Entry 3D2S (X-ray diffraction, 1.70 A resolution); this record covers chains E and A.

# Chain E
Molecule: 6-nt RNA strand
Sequence (6 nucleotides; numbered 1 to 6; the number before each row is that of its first residue):
     1 CGCUGU

# Chain A
Molecule: Muscleblind-like protein 1
Organism: Homo sapiens
Notes: fragment: tandem zinc finger 3 and 4 domains
UniProt: Q9NR56 (MBNL1_HUMAN); residues 178-246 here = UniProt positions 178-246
Chain sequence (70 residues; numbered 177 to 246; the number before each row is that of its first residue):
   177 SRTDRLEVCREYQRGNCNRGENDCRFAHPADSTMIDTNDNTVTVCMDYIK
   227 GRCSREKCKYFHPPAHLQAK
Not modelled in the structure: 177-178, 246
Differences from the reference sequence: expression tag (177)
Metal / ion sites: Zn2+ site 1: Cys185, Cys193, Cys200, His204; Zn2+ site 2: Cys221, Cys229, Cys234, His238
UniProt features mapped onto this chain:
  - zinc finger: Thr179 to Asp207 (C3H1-type 3), Asp215 to Ala241 (C3H1-type 4)
From the paper describing this entry:
  - Zn2+ coordination: Cys185, Cys200, His204, His238
  - contacts within the chain: Tyr188-His204 (pi stacking), Tyr224-His238 (pi stacking)
  - self-association interface (contacts with another copy of this molecule): Ala241, His242, Gln244
  - binding site for the 6-nt RNA strand: Glu183, Val184, Arg186, Glu187, Arg190, Arg195, Phe202
  - binding site for the 6-nt RNA strand (chain E): Asp180, Cys185, Arg195, Cys200, Arg201, Asp223, Arg231, Tyr236
  - mutagenesis - E187P/D223T: abolished binding to S10
  - mutagenesis - E187P/D223T: unchanged binding to GC/AU

# How chain E and chain A interact
Contacting residue pairs - 12 pairs, chain E then chain A:
  U4(E) - Arg195(A)  hydrogen bond to the sugar
  G5(E) - Cys185(A)  hydrogen bond to the base
  G5(E) - Arg195(A)  salt bridge to the phosphate
  G5(E) - Asp199(A)  base contact
  G5(E) - Cys200(A)  hydrogen bond to the base
  G5(E) - Arg201(A)  hydrogen bond to the base
  G5(E) - Phe202(A)  base contact
  U6(E) - Glu187(A)  base contact
  U6(E) - Asn192(A)  hydrogen bond to the base
  U6(E) - Cys193(A)  base contact
  U6(E) - Asn194(A)  base contact
  U6(E) - Arg195(A)  base contact

# In short
Chain E and chain A form an interface of 3 and 10 residues respectively, with 5 hydrogen bonds and 1 salt
bridge. Polar contacts include G5(E)-Cys185(A), G5(E)-Cys200(A) and G5(E)-Arg201(A). The paper reports a
binding site for the 6-nt RNA strand (chain E) at Asp180(A), Cys185(A) and Arg195(A) among others; E187P/D223T
of chain A abolish binding to S10.
Chain E is a 6-nt RNA strand and chain A is Muscleblind-like protein 1 (Homo sapiens); the structure, Crystal
structure of MBNL1 tandem zinc finger 3 and 4 domain in complex with CGCUGU RNA, was determined by X-ray
diffraction together with 3D2N and 3D2Q from the same study.
